PDB entry 7PT6 | electron microscopy, 3.20 A resolution | chains 9 and D of the 18 polymer chains in the assembly

== Chain 9 ==
Molecule: DDK kinase regulatory subunit DBF4
From: Saccharomyces cerevisiae (strain ATCC 204508 / S288c)
UniProtKB: P32325 (DBF4_YEAST); numbering as in UniProt (aligned over 1-704)
Sequence (704 residues; row label = number of the first residue in the row):
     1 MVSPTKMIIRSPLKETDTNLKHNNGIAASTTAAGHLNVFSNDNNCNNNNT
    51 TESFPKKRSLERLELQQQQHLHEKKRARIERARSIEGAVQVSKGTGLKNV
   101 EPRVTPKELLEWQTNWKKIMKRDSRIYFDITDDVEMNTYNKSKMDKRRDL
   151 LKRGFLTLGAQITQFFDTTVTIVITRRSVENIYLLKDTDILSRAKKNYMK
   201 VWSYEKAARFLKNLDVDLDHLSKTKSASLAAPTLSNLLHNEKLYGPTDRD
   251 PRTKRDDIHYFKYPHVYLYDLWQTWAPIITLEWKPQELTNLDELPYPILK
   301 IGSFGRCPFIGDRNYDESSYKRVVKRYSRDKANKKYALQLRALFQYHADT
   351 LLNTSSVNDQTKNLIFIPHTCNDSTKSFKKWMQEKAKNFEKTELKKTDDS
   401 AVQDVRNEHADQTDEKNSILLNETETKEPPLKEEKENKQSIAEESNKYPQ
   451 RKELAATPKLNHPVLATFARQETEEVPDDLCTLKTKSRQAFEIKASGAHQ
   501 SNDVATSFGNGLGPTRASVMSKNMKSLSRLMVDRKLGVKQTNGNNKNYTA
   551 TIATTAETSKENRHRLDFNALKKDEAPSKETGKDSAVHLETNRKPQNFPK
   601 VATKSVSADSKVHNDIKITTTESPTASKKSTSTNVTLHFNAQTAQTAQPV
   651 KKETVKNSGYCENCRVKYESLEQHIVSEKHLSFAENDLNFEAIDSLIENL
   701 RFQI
Unresolved in the structure: 1-110, 221-230, 356-361, 391-508, 539-654, 702-704
UniProt features mapped onto this chain:
  - zinc finger: Thr654 to Gln703 (DBF4-type)
  - region: Arg10 to Asn19 (D box 1), Arg62 to His70 (D box 2)
  - motif: Arg83 to Ala88 (POLO box domain (PBD)-binding)
  - binding site (Zn(2+)): Cys661, Cys664, His674, His680
  - modified residue (Phosphoserine): Ser59, Ser84, Ser235, Ser623
  - mutagenesis: Arg83 (R83A/E: Defective for interaction with CDC5), Ser84 (S84A: No effect), Ile85 (I85A: Defective for interaction with CDC5), Glu86 (E86K: No effect), Gly87 (G87A: Defective for interaction with CDC5), Ala88 (A88V: Defective for interaction with CDC5), Cys661 (C661A: In DBF4-AAHH; weakens interaction with ARS1 origin DNA and MCM2, but not other known ligands; when associated with A-664), Cys664 (C664A: In DBF4-AAHH; weakens interaction with ARS1 origin DNA and MCM2, but not other known ligands; when associated with A-661), His674 (H674A: In DBF4-CCAA; weakens interaction with ARS1 origin DNA and MCM2, but not other known ligands; when associated with A-680), His680 (H680A: Weakens interaction with ARS1 origin DNA and MCM2, but not other known ligands. In DBF4-CCAA; weakens interaction with ARS1 origin DNA and MCM2, but not other known ligands ...)

== Chain D ==
Molecule: DNA replication licensing factor MCM4
From: Saccharomyces cerevisiae (strain ATCC 204508 / S288c)
Notes: EC 3.6.4.12
UniProtKB: P30665 (MCM4_YEAST); numbering as in UniProt (aligned over 1-933)
Sequence (933 residues; each row starts with the number of its first residue):
     1 MSQQSSSPTKEDNNSSSPVVPNPDSVPPQLSSPALFYSSSSSQGDIYGRN
    51 NSQNLSQGEGNIRAAIGSSPLNFPSSSQRQNSDVFQSQGRQGRIRSSASA
   101 SGRSRYHSDLRSDRALPTSSSSLGRNGQNRVHMRRNDIHTSDLSSPRRIV
   151 DFDTRSGVNTLDTSSSSAPPSEASEPLRIIWGTNVSIQECTTNFRNFLMS
   201 FKYKFRKILDEREEFINNTTDEELYYIKQLNEMRELGTSNLNLDARNLLA
   251 YKQTEDLYHQLLNYPQEVISIMDQTIKDCMVSLIVDNNLDYDLDEIETKF
   301 YKVRPYNVGSCKGMRELNPNDIDKLINLKGLVLRSTPVIPDMKVAFFKCN
   351 VCDHTMAVEIDRGVIQEPARCERIDCNEPNSMSLIHNRCSFADKQVIKLQ
   401 ETPDFVPDGQTPHSISLCVYDELVDSCRAGDRIEVTGTFRSIPIRANSRQ
   451 RVLKSLYKTYVDVVHVKKVSDKRLDVDTSTIEQELMQNKVDHNEVEEVRQ
   501 ITDQDLAKIREVAAREDLYSLLARSIAPSIYELEDVKKGILLQLFGGTNK
   551 TFTKGGRYRGDINILLCGDPSTSKSQILQYVHKITPRGVYTSGKGSSAVG
   601 LTAYITRDVDTKQLVLESGALVLSDGGVCCIDEFDKMSDSTRSVLHEVME
   651 QQTISIAKAGIITTLNARSSILASANPIGSRYNPNLPVTENIDLPPPLLS
   701 RFDLVYLVLDKVDEKNDRELAKHLTNLYLEDKPEHISQDDVLPVEFLTMY
   751 ISYAKEHIHPIITEAAKTELVRAYVGMRKMGDDSRSDEKRITATTRQLES
   801 MIRLAEAHAKMKLKNVVELEDVQEAVRLIRSAIKDYATDPKTGKIDMNLV
   851 QTGKSVIQRKLQEDLSREIMNVLKDQASDSMSFNELIKQINEHSQDRVES
   901 SDIQEALSRLQQEDKVIVLGEGVRRSVRLNNRV
Unresolved in the structure: 1-176, 780-788, 854-933
UniProt features mapped onto this chain:
  - motif: Ser700 to Asp703 (Arginine finger)
  - binding site (ATP): Gly568 to Ser575
  - modified residue (Phosphoserine): Ser52, Ser56, Ser69
  - mutagenesis: Lys574 (K574A: Loss of MCM2-7 complex helicase activity)
From the paper describing this entry:
  - post-translational modification sites: Ser144 (from molecular simulation)

== How chain 9 and chain D interact ==
Residue-residue contacts (64):
  Asp248(9) - Asp353(D)
  Asp248(9) - Thr355(D)  hydrogen bond (backbone-side chain)
  Asp248(9) - Arg388(D)  salt bridge
  Arg249(9) - His354(D)
  Arg249(9) - Thr355(D)
  Arg249(9) - Glu372(D)  salt bridge
  Asp250(9) - His354(D)  hydrogen bond (backbone-side chain)
  Asp250(9) - Arg373(D)  salt bridge
  Asp250(9) - Asp375(D)
  Thr253(9) - Glu372(D)
  Lys254(9) - Glu372(D)
  Pro514(9) - Arg195(D)
  Thr515(9) - Arg195(D)  hydrogen bond (backbone-side chain)
  Thr515(9) - Asp278(D)
  Thr515(9) - Ser282(D)
  Thr515(9) - Asp286(D)  hydrogen bond
  Arg516(9) - Asp278(D)
  Ala517(9) - Lys277(D)
  Ala517(9) - Asp278(D)  hydrogen bond (backbone-side chain)
  Ala517(9) - Val281(D)  hydrophobic
  Ala517(9) - Glu297(D)
  Ser518(9) - Glu297(D)  hydrogen bond
  Val519(9) - Gln274(D)  hydrogen bond (backbone-side chain)
  Val519(9) - Lys277(D)
  Val519(9) - Glu297(D)  hydrogen bond (backbone-side chain)
  Met520(9) - Gln274(D)
  Ser521(9) - Gln274(D)  hydrogen bond (backbone-side chain)
  Lys522(9) - Glu359(D)  salt bridge
  Asn523(9) - Ser270(D)
  Met524(9) - Ile187(D)  hydrophobic
  Met524(9) - Ile271(D)  hydrophobic
  Met524(9) - Gln274(D)
  Leu527(9) - Ile187(D)  hydrophobic
  Leu527(9) - Glu267(D)
  Leu530(9) - Ile179(D)
  Leu530(9) - Ile180(D)
  Leu530(9) - Trp181(D)  hydrogen bond (backbone-backbone)
  Met531(9) - Arg178(D)
  Met531(9) - Ile179(D)
  Met531(9) - Ile180(D)  hydrophobic
  Met531(9) - Ile187(D)  hydrophobic
  Val532(9) - Arg178(D)
  Val532(9) - Ile179(D)  hydrogen bond (backbone-backbone)
  Val532(9) - Trp181(D)  hydrophobic
  Asp533(9) - Arg178(D)  salt bridge
  Asp533(9) - Ile179(D)
  Arg534(9) - Leu177(D)
  Arg534(9) - Ser186(D)
  Leu536(9) - Ile179(D)
  Leu536(9) - Trp181(D)  hydrophobic
  Val538(9) - Ile179(D)
  Val538(9) - Asn184(D)  hydrogen bond (backbone-side chain)
  Cys664(9) - Met199(D)
  Arg665(9) - Met199(D)
  Arg665(9) - Asp286(D)  salt bridge
  Val666(9) - Asn196(D)
  Val666(9) - Met199(D)  hydrophobic
  Lys667(9) - Asn196(D)  hydrogen bond (backbone-side chain)
  Glu678(9) - Lys202(D)  salt bridge
  Glu678(9) - Lys204(D)  salt bridge
  Lys679(9) - Met199(D)  hydrogen bond (side chain-backbone)
  Lys679(9) - Ser200(D)
  Lys679(9) - Leu224(D)
  Ser682(9) - Lys202(D)
Interface residues without a listed pair, chain 9 (36 interface residues in all): Arg255, Asp256, Arg529, Gly537, Tyr660
Interface residues without a listed pair, chain D (40 interface residues in all): Gln188, Thr192, Phe205, Glu222, Val285, Lys348, Arg362
The authors on this interface:
  - interface residues, chain 9: Lys656(9)

== In short ==
The interface between chain 9 and chain D involves 36 residues on one side and 40 on the other; the contacts
include 14 hydrogen bonds and 8 salt bridges. Polar pairs include Asp248(9)-Arg388(D), Arg249(9)-Glu372(D) and
Asp250(9)-Arg373(D). The paper reports the interface residue Lys656(9); a modification site at Ser144(D).
Here chain 9 is DDK kinase regulatory subunit DBF4 and chain D is DNA replication licensing factor MCM4, both
from Saccharomyces cerevisiae (strain ATCC 204508 / S288c). Entry 7PT6 (Structure of MCM2-7 DH complexed with
Cdc7-Dbf4 in the presence of ATPgS, state III) was determined by electron microscopy, deposited together with
7PT7.
